Entry 6IEN (X-ray diffraction, 2.70 A resolution); this record covers chains A and B of the 4 polymer chains in the assembly.

Chain A (and B):
Molecule: Argininosuccinate lyase
Source organism: Mycobacterium tuberculosis (strain ATCC 25618 / H37Rv)
Notes: EC 4.3.2.1; chain B of this document is another copy of the same molecule, construct and numbering; everything in this record applies to it too
Reference sequence: P9WPY7 (ARLY_MYCTU); numbering as in UniProt (aligned over 1-470)
Sequence (470 residues; numbered 1 to 470; the number before each row is that of its first residue):
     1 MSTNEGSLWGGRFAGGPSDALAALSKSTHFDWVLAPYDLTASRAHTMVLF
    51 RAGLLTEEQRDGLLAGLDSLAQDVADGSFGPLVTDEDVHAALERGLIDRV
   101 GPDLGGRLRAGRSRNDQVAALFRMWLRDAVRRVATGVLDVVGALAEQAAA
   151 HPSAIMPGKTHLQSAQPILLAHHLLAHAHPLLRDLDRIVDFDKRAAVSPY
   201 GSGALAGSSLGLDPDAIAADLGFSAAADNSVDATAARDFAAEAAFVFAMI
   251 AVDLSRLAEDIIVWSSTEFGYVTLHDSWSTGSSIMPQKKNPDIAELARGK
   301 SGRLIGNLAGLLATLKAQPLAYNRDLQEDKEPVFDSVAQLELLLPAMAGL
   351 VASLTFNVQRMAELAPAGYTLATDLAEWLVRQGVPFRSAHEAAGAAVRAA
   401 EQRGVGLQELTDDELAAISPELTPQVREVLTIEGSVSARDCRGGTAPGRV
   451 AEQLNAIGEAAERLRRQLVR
Unresolved in the structure: 1-16, 284-285 (chain B: 1-16)
Residues lining bound ligands:
  - argininosuccinate (AS1): Ser-27, Asp-87, His-89, Ser-113, Arg-114, Asn-115, Val-118, Tyr-322, Arg-324, Leu-326, Gln-327, Lys-330
  - fumaric acid (FUM): Gly-281, Ser-282, Ser-283, Lys-288, Asn-290

Chain A / chain B interface:
Pairs across the interface (194):
  Leu-54(A) with Val-380(B); Arg-381(B)
  Asp-103(A) with Pro-385(B)
  Gly-106(A) with Phe-386(B); Arg-387(B)
  Arg-107(A) with Gly-383(B), hydrogen bond (side chain-backbone); Val-384(B); Pro-385(B)
  Arg-109(A) with Phe-386(B); Arg-387(B)
  Ala-110(A) with Phe-386(B), hydrophobic
  Gly-111(A) with Glu-377(B)
  Gly-158(A) with Leu-205(B)
  Lys-159(A) with Leu-205(B); Leu-320(B); Ala-321(B), hydrogen bond (backbone-backbone)
  Thr-160(A) with Ala-204(B); Leu-205(B); Tyr-322(B)
  His-161(A) with Tyr-322(B), hydrogen bond (backbone-backbone); Asn-323(B), hydrogen bond (backbone-side chain); Arg-324(B)
  Leu-162(A) with Asn-323(B)
  Gln-166(A) with Leu-205(B); Ala-206(B)
  Ile-168(A) with Ala-206(B), hydrophobic
  His-172(A) with Asn-229(B), hydrogen bond (backbone-side chain); Ser-230(B), hydrogen bond; Val-231(B)
  His-173(A) with Leu-320(B)
  Leu-175(A) with Asn-229(B)
  Ala-176(A) with Asn-229(B); Val-231(B), hydrophobic; Asp-232(B); Leu-320(B), hydrophobic
  His-177(A) with Leu-320(B)
  His-179(A) with Asp-228(B); Asn-229(B); Asp-232(B)
  Pro-180(A) with Asp-232(B)
  Arg-183(A) with Asp-232(B), salt bridge; Ala-236(B); Asp-238(B), salt bridge
  Asp-186(A) with Arg-194(B), salt bridge
  Arg-187(A) with Arg-194(B); Asp-238(B), salt bridge; Glu-242(B), salt bridge
  Asp-190(A) with Asp-190(B); Arg-194(B), salt bridge
  Arg-194(A) with Asp-186(B), salt bridge; Arg-187(B); Asp-190(B), salt bridge
  Ala-204(A) with Gln-166(B)
  Leu-205(A) with Gly-158(B); Lys-159(B); Ala-165(B), hydrophobic
  Ala-206(A) with Ile-168(B), hydrophobic; Arg-439(B); Gly-444(B); Thr-445(B), hydrogen bond (backbone-backbone)
  Gly-207(A) with Gln-166(B); Arg-439(B), hydrogen bond (backbone-side chain)
  Ser-208(A) with Glu-377(B), hydrogen bond; Ala-438(B); Arg-439(B)
  Ser-209(A) with Glu-377(B), hydrogen bond; Arg-381(B), hydrogen bond; Ala-438(B); Arg-439(B)
  Leu-210(A) with Glu-377(B); Val-380(B), hydrophobic; Arg-381(B)
  Leu-212(A) with Cys-441(B), hydrogen bond (backbone-side chain)
  Pro-214(A) with Cys-441(B), hydrophobic; Arg-442(B)
  Asp-215(A) with Arg-442(B), salt bridge
  Ala-226(A) with Arg-442(B), hydrogen bond (backbone-side chain)
  Ala-227(A) with Arg-442(B), hydrogen bond (backbone-side chain); Gly-443(B)
  Asp-228(A) with His-179(B); Arg-442(B), salt bridge; Gly-443(B); Gln-453(B), hydrogen bond (backbone-side chain)
  Asn-229(A) with His-172(B), hydrogen bond (side chain-backbone); Leu-175(B); Ala-176(B); His-179(B); Gly-443(B); Gln-453(B), hydrogen bond
  Ser-230(A) with His-172(B), hydrogen bond; Gly-443(B), hydrogen bond (side chain-backbone)
  Val-231(A) with His-172(B); Ala-176(B), hydrophobic
  Asp-232(A) with Ala-176(B); His-179(B); Pro-180(B); Arg-183(B), salt bridge
  Ala-235(A) with Arg-256(B)
  Ala-236(A) with Arg-183(B); Arg-256(B)
  Asp-238(A) with Arg-183(B), salt bridge; Arg-187(B), salt bridge; Met-249(B)
  Ala-241(A) with Phe-245(B); Met-249(B), hydrophobic
  Glu-242(A) with Arg-187(B), salt bridge; Phe-245(B)
  Phe-245(A) with Ala-241(B); Glu-242(B); Phe-245(B), hydrophobic
  Met-249(A) with Asp-238(B)
  Val-252(A) with Leu-312(B); Leu-315(B)
  Ser-255(A) with Lys-316(B); Ala-317(B), hydrogen bond (side chain-backbone)
  Arg-256(A) with Ala-235(B); Ala-236(B); Leu-315(B); Gln-318(B); Leu-320(B)
  Glu-259(A) with Ala-317(B); Pro-319(B)
  Asp-260(A) with Pro-319(B); Leu-320(B), hydrogen bond (side chain-backbone)
  Arg-298(A) with Lys-316(B); Ala-317(B)
  Ser-301(A) with Lys-316(B)
  Ile-305(A) with Leu-312(B); Ala-313(B)
  Leu-308(A) with Leu-312(B), hydrophobic
  Ala-309(A) with Ile-305(B); Ala-309(B), hydrophobic
  Leu-312(A) with Ile-305(B), hydrophobic; Leu-308(B), hydrophobic
  Ala-313(A) with Ile-305(B)
  Leu-315(A) with Val-252(B)
  Lys-316(A) with Val-252(B); Ser-255(B); Arg-298(B); Ser-301(B); Gly-302(B)
  Ala-317(A) with Ser-255(B), hydrogen bond (backbone-side chain); Glu-259(B); Arg-298(B)
  Gln-318(A) with Arg-256(B)
  Pro-319(A) with Leu-162(B), hydrophobic; Glu-259(B); Asp-260(B)
  Leu-320(A) with Lys-159(B); His-173(B); Ala-176(B), hydrophobic; His-177(B); Arg-256(B); Asp-260(B), hydrogen bond (backbone-side chain)
  Ala-321(A) with Lys-159(B), hydrogen bond (backbone-backbone)
  Tyr-322(A) with Thr-160(B); His-161(B), hydrogen bond (backbone-backbone)
  Asn-323(A) with His-161(B), hydrogen bond (side chain-backbone); Leu-162(B)
  Arg-324(A) with His-161(B)
  Glu-377(A) with Ser-208(B), hydrogen bond; Ser-209(B), hydrogen bond; Leu-210(B)
  Val-380(A) with Leu-54(B), hydrophobic; Leu-210(B), hydrophobic
  Arg-381(A) with Ser-209(B), hydrogen bond; Leu-210(B)
  Gly-383(A) with Arg-107(B), hydrogen bond (backbone-side chain)
  Pro-385(A) with Asp-103(B); Arg-107(B)
  Phe-386(A) with Gly-106(B); Arg-109(B)
  Arg-387(A) with Pro-102(B); Gly-106(B)
  Ala-438(A) with Ser-208(B); Ser-209(B)
  Arg-439(A) with Ala-206(B); Gly-207(B), hydrogen bond (side chain-backbone); Ser-208(B); Ser-209(B)
  Cys-441(A) with Leu-212(B), hydrogen bond (side chain-backbone); Pro-214(B), hydrophobic
  Arg-442(A) with Asp-215(B), salt bridge; Ala-226(B), hydrogen bond (side chain-backbone); Ala-227(B); Asp-228(B), salt bridge
  Gly-443(A) with Ala-227(B); Asp-228(B); Asn-229(B); Ser-230(B), hydrogen bond (backbone-backbone)
  Gly-444(A) with Ala-206(B)
  Thr-445(A) with Ala-206(B), hydrogen bond (backbone-backbone)
  Gln-453(A) with Asp-228(B), hydrogen bond (side chain-backbone); Asn-229(B), hydrogen bond
Other interface residues (no listed pair), chain A (97 interface residues in all): Glu-93, Ile-97, Pro-102, Asn-115, Ala-165, Pro-167, Gly-302, Asp-374, Val-384, His-390
Other interface residues (no listed pair), chain B (97 interface residues in all): Ala-110, Gly-111, Asn-115, Pro-167, Ala-225, Phe-239, Ala-248, Asp-374

Overview:
Chain A and chain B each contribute 97 residues to their interface; the contacts include 37 hydrogen bonds and
16 salt bridges. Polar pairs include Arg-183(A)/Asp-232(B), Arg-183(A)/Asp-238(B) and Asp-186(A)/Arg-194(B).
Bound to chain A: argininosuccinate and fumaric acid.
Chain A and chain B are both Argininosuccinate lyase (Mycobacterium tuberculosis (strain ATCC 25618 / H37Rv));
the structure, Substrate/product bound Argininosuccinate lyase from Mycobacterium tuberculosis, was determined
by X-ray diffraction (same publication as 6IEM).
